1QZV - chains A and B of the 16 polymer chains in the assembly; structure by X-ray diffraction, 4.44 A resolution (low resolution: residue-level contacts below are approximate; hydrogen-bond / salt-bridge calls are withheld).

Chain A:
Name: Plant photosystem I: subunit psaa
Source organism: Pisum sativum
Sequence (726 residues; numbered 29 to 758; 4 numbers in that range are skipped by the numbering (no residue carries them; nothing is unmodelled there); the number before each row is that of its first residue; X marks 726 residues of unknown identity (built as UNK)):
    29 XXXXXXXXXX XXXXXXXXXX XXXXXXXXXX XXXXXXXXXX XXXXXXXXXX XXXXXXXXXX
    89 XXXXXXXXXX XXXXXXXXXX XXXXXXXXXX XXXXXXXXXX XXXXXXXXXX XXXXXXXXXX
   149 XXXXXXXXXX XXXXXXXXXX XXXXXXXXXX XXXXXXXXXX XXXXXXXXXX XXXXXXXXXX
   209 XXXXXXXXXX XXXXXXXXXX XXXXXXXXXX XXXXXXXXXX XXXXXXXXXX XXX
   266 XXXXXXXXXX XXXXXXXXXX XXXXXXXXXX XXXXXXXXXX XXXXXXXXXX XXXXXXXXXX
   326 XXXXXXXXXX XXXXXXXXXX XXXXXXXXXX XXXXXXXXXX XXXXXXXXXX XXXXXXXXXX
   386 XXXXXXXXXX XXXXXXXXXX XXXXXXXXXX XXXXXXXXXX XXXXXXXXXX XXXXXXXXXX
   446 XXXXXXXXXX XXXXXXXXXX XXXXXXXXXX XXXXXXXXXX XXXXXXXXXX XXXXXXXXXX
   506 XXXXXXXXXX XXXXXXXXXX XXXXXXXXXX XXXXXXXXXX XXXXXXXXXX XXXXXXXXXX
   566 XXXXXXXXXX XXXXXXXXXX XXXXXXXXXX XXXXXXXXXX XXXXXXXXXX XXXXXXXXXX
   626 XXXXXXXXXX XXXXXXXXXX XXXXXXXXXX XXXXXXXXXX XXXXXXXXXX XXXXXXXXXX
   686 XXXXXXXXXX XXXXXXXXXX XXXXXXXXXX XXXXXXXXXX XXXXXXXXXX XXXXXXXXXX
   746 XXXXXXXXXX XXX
Residues lining bound ligands:
  - chlorophyll a (CLA): UNK_147, UNK_394, UNK_398
  - phylloquinone (PQN): UNK_691, UNK_692, UNK_696, UNK_697, UNK_724, UNK_725, UNK_730
  - 4Fe-4S cluster (SF4): UNK_583, UNK_584, UNK_590

Chain B:
Name: Plant photosystem I: subunit psab
Source organism: Pisum sativum
Sequence (732 residues; each row starts with the number of its first residue; X marks 732 residues of unknown identity (built as UNK)):
     2 XXXXXXXXXX XXXXXXXXXX XXXXXXXXXX XXXXXXXXXX XXXXXXXXXX XXXXXXXXXX
    62 XXXXXXXXXX XXXXXXXXXX XXXXXXXXXX XXXXXXXXXX XXXXXXXXXX XXXXXXXXXX
   122 XXXXXXXXXX XXXXXXXXXX XXXXXXXXXX XXXXXXXXXX XXXXXXXXXX XXXXXXXXXX
   182 XXXXXXXXXX XXXXXXXXXX XXXXXXXXXX XXXXXXXXXX XXXXXXXXXX XXXXXXXXXX
   242 XXXXXXXXXX XXXXXXXXXX XXXXXXXXXX XXXXXXXXXX XXXXXXXXXX XXXXXXXXXX
   302 XXXXXXXXXX XXXXXXXXXX XXXXXXXXXX XXXXXXXXXX XXXXXXXXXX XXXXXXXXXX
   362 XXXXXXXXXX XXXXXXXXXX XXXXXXXXXX XXXXXXXXXX XXXXXXXXXX XXXXXXXXXX
   422 XXXXXXXXXX XXXXXXXXXX XXXXXXXXXX XXXXXXXXXX XXXXXXXXXX XXXXXXXXXX
   482 XXXXXXXXXX XXXXXXXXXX XXXXXXXXXX XXXXXXXXXX XXXXXXXXXX XXXXXXXXXX
   542 XXXXXXXXXX XXXXXXXXXX XXXXXXXXXX XXXXXXXXXX XXXXXXXXXX XXXXXXXXXX
   602 XXXXXXXXXX XXXXXXXXXX XXXXXXXXXX XXXXXXXXXX XXXXXXXXXX XXXXXXXXXX
   662 XXXXXXXXXX XXXXXXXXXX XXXXXXXXXX XXXXXXXXXX XXXXXXXXXX XXXXXXXXXX
   722 XXXXXXXXXX XX
Residues lining bound ligands:
  - chlorophyll a (CLA): UNK_118, UNK_370, UNK_374
  - phylloquinone (PQN): UNK_662, UNK_663, UNK_667, UNK_668, UNK_699, UNK_700
  - 4Fe-4S cluster (SF4): UNK_561, UNK_562, UNK_568

Interface between chain A and chain B:
Chains A and B do not touch in the deposited assembly.

Overview:
No residue of chain A is in contact with chain B. 4Fe-4S cluster is bound between chain A and chain B. Chain A
binds chlorophyll a and phylloquinone. Bound to chain B: chlorophyll a and phylloquinone.
Chain A is Plant photosystem I: subunit psaa and chain B is Plant photosystem I: subunit psab, both from Pisum
sativum; the structure, Crystal structure of plant photosystem I, was determined by X-ray diffraction.
